PDB entry 6L58 | X-ray diffraction, 3.90 A resolution | chains A and C of the 4 polymer chains in the assembly

Chain A (and C):
Name: Ferritin
From: Tegillarca granosa
Notes: EC 1.16.3.1; chain C of this document is another copy of the same molecule, construct and numbering; everything in this record applies to it too
Reference sequence: D3JCC5 (D3JCC5_TEGGR); numbering as in UniProt (aligned over 1-172)
Sequence (172 residues; numbered 1 to 172; the number before each row is that of its first residue):
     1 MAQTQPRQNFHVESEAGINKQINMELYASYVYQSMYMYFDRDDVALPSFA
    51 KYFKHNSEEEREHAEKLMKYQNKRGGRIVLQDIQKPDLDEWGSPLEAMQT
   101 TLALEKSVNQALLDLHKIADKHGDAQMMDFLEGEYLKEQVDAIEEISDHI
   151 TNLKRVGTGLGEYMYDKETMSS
Not modelled in the structure: 1-2, 171-172
From the paper describing this entry:
  - Cu ion coordination: Asp129, Glu132
  - catalytic residues: Glu25, Tyr32, Glu60, His63, Glu105, Gln139 (by similarity / conservation)
  - mutagenesis - D129A/E132A: decreased catalytic activity on iron oxidation
  - mutagenesis - E168A: unchanged catalytic activity on iron oxidation
  - mutagenesis - D129A/E132A, E168A: decreased binding to copper

Interface between chain A and chain C:
Contacting residue pairs (21; chain A residue first):
  Lys106(A) - Gln8(C)  hydrogen bond (backbone-side chain)
  Asn109(A) - Gln8(C)  hydrogen bond
  Gln110(A) - Gln8(C)  hydrogen bond
  His116(A) - Ala125(C)
  Asp129(A) - Asp129(C)
  Glu132(A) - Ala125(C)
  Glu132(A) - Gln126(C)
  Glu132(A) - Asp129(C)
  Gly133(A) - Asp129(C)
  Leu136(A) - Ala125(C)  hydrophobic
  Leu136(A) - Gln126(C)
  Lys137(A) - Gln126(C)
  Val140(A) - Lys73(C)
  Val140(A) - Gln126(C)
  Asp141(A) - Lys73(C)  salt bridge
  Ile143(A) - Pro6(C)  hydrophobic
  Glu144(A) - Lys73(C)
  Ser147(A) - Gln5(C)  hydrogen bond (backbone-side chain)
  Ser147(A) - Pro6(C)
  Ile150(A) - Gln5(C)
  Thr151(A) - Gln5(C)
Also at the interface, not in a pair above, chain A (18 interface residues in all): Leu102, Leu113
Also at the interface, not in a pair above, chain C (11 interface residues in all): Asn9, Arg74, Met128, Glu132

Overview:
18 residues of chain A face 11 of chain C across their interface; the contacts include 4 hydrogen bonds and 1
salt bridge. Among the polar pairs are Asp141(A)-Lys73(C), Lys106(A)-Gln8(C) and Asn109(A)-Gln8(C). The paper
reports catalytic residues Glu25(A), Tyr32(A) and Glu60(A) among others; D129A/E132A and E168A of chain A
reduce binding to copper.
Chain A and chain C are both Ferritin (Tegillarca granosa); the structure, Cu(II) loaded Tegillarca granosa
M-ferritin soaked with Fe(II), was determined by X-ray diffraction together with 6L56, 6KZY and 6L55 from the
same study.
